3NH2 - chains A and B of the 4 polymer chains in the assembly; structure by X-ray diffraction, 2.30 A resolution.

# Chain A (and B)
Molecule: Ribonuclease T
Organism: Escherichia coli
Notes: EC 3.1.13.-; chain B of this document is another copy of the same molecule, construct and numbering; everything in this record applies to it too
UniProtKB: P30014 (RNT_ECOLI); residues 1-215 here = UniProt positions 1-215
Sequence (235 residues; each row starts with the number of its first residue; numbers below 1 keep their minus sign (Met-19 is residue -19)):
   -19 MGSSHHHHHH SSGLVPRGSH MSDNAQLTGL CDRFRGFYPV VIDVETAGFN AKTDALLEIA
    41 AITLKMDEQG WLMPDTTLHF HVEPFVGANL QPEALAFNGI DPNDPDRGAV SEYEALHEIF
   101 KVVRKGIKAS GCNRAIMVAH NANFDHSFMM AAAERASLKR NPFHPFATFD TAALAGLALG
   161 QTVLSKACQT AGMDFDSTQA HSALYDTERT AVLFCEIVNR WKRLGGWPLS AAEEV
Not modelled in the structure: -19 to 8, 177-181 (chain B: -19 to 8, 215)
Construct notes: expression tag (-19 to 0)
Cystine bridges: Cys11-Cys112
Curated features (UniProtKB/Swiss-Prot):
  - active site: His181 (Proton donor/acceptor)
  - binding site (Mg(2+)): Asp23, Glu25, His181, Asp186
  - site (Important for substrate binding and specificity): Phe29, Glu73, Phe77, Phe124, Phe146
  - mutagenesis: Arg13 (R13A: Strongly reduces affinity for RNA. Nearly abolishes enzyme activity), Arg15 (R15A: Strongly reduces affinity for RNA), Asp23 (D23A: Nearly abolishes enzyme activity), Glu25 (E25A: Nearly abolishes enzyme activity), Phe29 (F29A: Abolishes enzyme activity; when associated with A-73 and A-77), Glu73 (E73A: Reduces enzyme activity. Abolishes enzyme activity; when associated with A-29 and A-77), Phe77 (F77A: Abolishes enzyme activity; when associated with A-29 and A-73), Lys108 (K108A: Strongly reduces affinity for RNA), Arg114 (R114A: Strongly reduces affinity for RNA), Phe124 (F124A: Abolishes enzyme activity; when associated with A-146), Lys139 (K139A: Reduces affinity for RNA), Phe146 (F146A: Abolishes enzyme activity; when associated with A-124), 3 further mutagenesis entries in UniProt
What the authors report for this chain:
  - binding site for the 7-nt DNA strand: Phe29, Glu73
  - conformationally variable residues (side-chain flip): Glu73
  - specificity-determining residues: Phe29, Glu73, Phe77, Phe124, Phe146
  - mutagenesis - E73A: decreased catalytic activity
  - mutagenesis - E73A: unchanged binding to ssDNA
  - mutagenesis - E73A: unchanged growth
  - mutagenesis - F29A/E73A/F77A, F124A/F146A: abolished catalytic activity
  - mutagenesis - D23A/H181A/D186A, E25A/H181A/D186A, F29A/E73A/F77A, F124A/F146A: decreased growth
  - mutagenesis - E92G: unchanged catalytic activity

# Interface between chain A and chain B
Residue-residue contacts (57; chain A residue first):
  Arg13(A) with Gly156(B), hydrogen bond (side chain-backbone); Leu157(B), hydrogen bond (side chain-backbone); Gly160(B)
  Phe14(A) with Gly156(B)
  Arg15(A) with Gly160(B); Gln161(B); Thr162(B), hydrogen bond
  Phe17(A) with Thr162(B)
  Asn121(A) with Phe146(B); Ala147(B)
  Asn123(A) with Asn123(B), hydrogen bond
  Phe146(A) with Asn121(B)
  Ala147(A) with Asn121(B)
  Thr148(A) with Asp150(B); Ala153(B)
  Phe149(A) with Ala153(B), hydrophobic; Thr162(B)
  Asp150(A) with Thr148(B); Ala153(B)
  Ala153(A) with Thr148(B); Phe149(B), hydrophobic; Asp150(B); Leu154(B)
  Leu154(A) with Ala153(B); Leu154(B), hydrophobic; Leu157(B), hydrophobic
  Gly156(A) with Arg13(B), hydrogen bond (backbone-side chain); Phe14(B)
  Leu157(A) with Arg13(B), hydrogen bond (backbone-side chain); Leu157(B), hydrophobic; Ile197(B), hydrophobic; Val198(B), hydrophobic; Trp201(B)
  Ala158(A) with Trp201(B), hydrophobic; Leu209(B)
  Leu159(A) with Trp207(B); Leu209(B)
  Gly160(A) with Arg13(B); Arg15(B); Trp207(B)
  Gln161(A) with Arg15(B), hydrogen bond
  Thr162(A) with Phe17(B); Phe149(B)
  Lys166(A) with Arg15(B)
  Thr170(A) with Leu209(B)
  Ile197(A) with Leu157(B), hydrophobic
  Val198(A) with Leu157(B), hydrophobic
  Trp201(A) with Leu157(B), hydrogen bond (side chain-backbone); Ala158(B), hydrogen bond (side chain-backbone); Arg200(B); Trp201(B), hydrophobic; Leu204(B), hydrophobic
  Leu204(A) with Gly206(B)
  Gly206(A) with Leu204(B)
  Leu209(A) with Ala158(B); Leu159(B); Thr170(B)
Also at the interface, not in a pair above, chain A (32 interface residues in all): Ala152, Arg200, Gly205, Trp207
Also at the interface, not in a pair above, chain B (32 interface residues in all): Ala152, Val163, Ala212

# In short
Chain A and chain B each contribute 32 residues to their interface, with 9 hydrogen bonds. Among the polar
pairs are Arg13(A)-Gly156(B), Arg13(A)-Leu157(B) and Arg15(A)-Thr162(B). The paper reports a binding site for
the 7-nt DNA strand at Phe29(A) and Glu73(A); D23A/H181A/D186A, E25A/H181A/D186A and F29A/E73A/F77A of chain
A, among others, reduce growth; 6 substitutions were tested in all.
Both chains are Ribonuclease T (Escherichia coli). Entry 3NH2 (Crystal structure of RNase T in complex with a
stem DNA with a 3' overhang) was determined by X-ray diffraction, deposited together with 3NGY, 3NGZ, 3NH0 and
3NH1.
